PDB entry 1GSN | X-ray diffraction, 1.70 A resolution | chain A

[Chain A]
Name: Glutathione reductase
Source organism: Homo sapiens
Notes: EC 1.6.4.2
Reference sequence: P00390 (GSHR_HUMAN); residues 1-478 here correspond to UniProt positions 45-522 (UniProt number = residue number + 44)
Chain sequence (478 residues; numbered 1 to 478; the number before each row is that of its first residue):
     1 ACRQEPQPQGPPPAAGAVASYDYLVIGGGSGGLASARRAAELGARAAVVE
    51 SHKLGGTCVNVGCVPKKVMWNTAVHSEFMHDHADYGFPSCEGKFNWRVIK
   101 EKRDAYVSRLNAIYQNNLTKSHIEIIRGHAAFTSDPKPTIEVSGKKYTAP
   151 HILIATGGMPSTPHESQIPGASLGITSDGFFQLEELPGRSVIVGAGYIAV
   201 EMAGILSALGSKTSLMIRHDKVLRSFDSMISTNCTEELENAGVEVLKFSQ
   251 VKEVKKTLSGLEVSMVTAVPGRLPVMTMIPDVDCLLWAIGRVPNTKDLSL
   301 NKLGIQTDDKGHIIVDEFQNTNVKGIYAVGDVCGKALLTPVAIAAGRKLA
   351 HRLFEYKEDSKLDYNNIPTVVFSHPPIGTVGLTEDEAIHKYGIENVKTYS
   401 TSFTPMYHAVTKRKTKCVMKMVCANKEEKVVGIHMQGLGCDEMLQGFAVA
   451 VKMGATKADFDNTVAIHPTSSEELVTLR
Not modelled in the structure: 1-17
Disulfide bonds: Cys-90 forms a disulfide with the same residue of a neighbouring copy of this chain
Covalent attachments: glutathione (GSH) linked to Cys-58
Modified residues: Cys-63, Cys-234, Cys-284, Cys-423 (s-hydroxycysteine; CSO)
Small-molecule neighbours:
  - FAD (flavin-adenine dinucleotide): Ile-26, Gly-27, Gly-28, Gly-29, Ser-30, Gly-31, Gly-32, Val-49, Glu-50, Ser-51, His-52, Lys-53, Gly-56, Thr-57, Val-61, Gly-62, Cys-63, Lys-66, Gly-128, His-129, Ala-130, Ala-155, Thr-156, Gly-157, Gly-158, Ser-177, Phe-181, Tyr-197, Ile-198, Arg-291, Asn-294, Leu-298, Val-329, Gly-330, Asp-331, Leu-337, Leu-338, Thr-339, Pro-340, Ala-342, Phe-372, His-467, Pro-468
  - glutathione (GSH): Gly-29, Ser-30, Leu-33, Ala-34, Arg-37, Val-59, Val-64, Tyr-114, Thr-339, Ile-343, Arg-347, His-467, Glu-472, Glu-473, Thr-476
Swiss-Prot annotation at these positions:
  - active site: His-467 (Proton acceptor)
  - binding site (FAD): Ser-30, Gly-31, Glu-50, Thr-57, Cys-58, Lys-66, Ala-130, Asp-331, Thr-339, His-467
  - binding site (glutathione): Ser-30, Arg-37, Tyr-114, Arg-347
  - binding site (NADP(+)): Ala-195, Ile-198, Glu-201, Arg-218, Arg-224, Gly-290, Leu-337, Val-370
  - modified residue: Lys-53 (N6-acetyllysine)

[In short]
Chain A binds flavin-adenine dinucleotide. Glutathione is covalently linked to Cys-58. UniProt lists
active-site residue His-467, 10 FAD-binding residues, 4 glutathione-binding residues and 8 NADP+-binding
residues.
Chain A is Glutathione reductase (Homo sapiens); the structure, Human glutathione reductase modified by
dinitrosoglutathione, was determined by X-ray diffraction together with 1DNC from the same study.
